PDB entry 4F61 | X-ray diffraction, 4.17 A resolution (low resolution: residue-level contacts below are approximate; hydrogen-bond / salt-bridge calls are withheld) | chains C and I of the 9 polymer chains in the assembly

Chain C:
Protein: Tubulin alpha chain
From: Ovis aries
UniProtKB: D0VWZ0 (D0VWZ0_SHEEP); numbering as in UniProt (aligned over 1-451)
Chain sequence (451 residues; numbered 1 to 451; the number before each row is that of its first residue):
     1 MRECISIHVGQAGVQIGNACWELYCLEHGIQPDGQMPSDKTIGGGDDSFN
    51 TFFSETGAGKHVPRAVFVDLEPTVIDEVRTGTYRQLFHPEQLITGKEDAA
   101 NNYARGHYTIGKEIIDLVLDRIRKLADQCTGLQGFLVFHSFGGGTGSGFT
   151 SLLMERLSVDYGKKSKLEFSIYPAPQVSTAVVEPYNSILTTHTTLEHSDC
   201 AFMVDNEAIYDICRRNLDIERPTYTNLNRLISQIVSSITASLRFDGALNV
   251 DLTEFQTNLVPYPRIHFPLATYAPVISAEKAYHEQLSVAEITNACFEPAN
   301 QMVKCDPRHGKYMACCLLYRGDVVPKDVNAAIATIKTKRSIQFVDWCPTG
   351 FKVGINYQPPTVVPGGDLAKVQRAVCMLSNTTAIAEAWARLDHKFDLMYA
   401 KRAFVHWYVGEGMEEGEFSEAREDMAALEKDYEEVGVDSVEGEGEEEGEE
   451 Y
Unresolved in the structure: 38-45, 440-451
Ion coordination: Mg2+: E71 (together with GTP)
Ligand contacts: GTP (guanosine-5'-triphosphate): G10, Q11, A12, Q15, I16, D69, E71, D98, A99, A100, N101, S140, G142, G143, G144, T145, G146, I171, P173, A174, V177, S178, T179, E183, N206, Y224, L227, N228, I231

Chain I:
Protein: Stathmin-like domain R4
From: Artificial gene
Chain sequence (240 residues; row label = number of the first residue in the row):
     4 ADMEVIELNKATSGQSWEVILKPPSFDGVPEFNASLPRRRDPSLEEIQKK
    54 LEAAEERRKYQEAELLKHLAEKREHEREVIQRAIEENNNWIKMAKEKLAQ
   104 KMESNKENREAHFAAMLERLQEKDKHAEEVRQRAIEENNNWIKMAKEKLA
   154 QKMESNKENRKYQEAELLKHLAEKREHEREVIQRAIEENNNWIKMAKEKL
   204 AQKMESNKENREAHFAAMLERLQEKDKHAEEVRKNKELKE
Unresolved in the structure: 37-42

How chain C and chain I interact:
Pairs across the interface (29; chain C residue first):
  H107(C) - K104(I)
  H107(C) - M105(I)
  Y108(C) - K104(I)
  Y108(C) - M105(I)
  Y108(C) - N108(I)
  T109(C) - R112(I)
  K112(C) - N108(I)
  L152(C) - M105(I)
  E155(C) - L101(I)
  E155(C) - K104(I)
  S158(C) - I94(I)
  V159(C) - I94(I)
  V159(C) - A97(I)
  G162(C) - N90(I)
  K163(C) - N90(I)
  K163(C) - W93(I)
  E196(C) - W93(I)
  E196(C) - K100(I)
  V409(C) - N111(I)
  G410(C) - R112(I)
  G410(C) - F116(I)
  E411(C) - N108(I)
  E411(C) - R112(I)
  G412(C) - N108(I)
  G412(C) - N111(I)
  G412(C) - R112(I)
  M413(C) - N108(I)
  E414(C) - S107(I)
  E414(C) - N111(I)
Also at the interface, not in a pair above, chain C (21 interface residues in all): Y103, R156, T193, H197
Also at the interface, not in a pair above, chain I (16 interface residues in all): K98, K109, H115

Summary:
The interface between chain C and chain I involves 21 residues on one side and 16 on the other. Ligands of
chain C: GTP.
Chain C is Tubulin alpha chain (Ovis aries) and chain I is Stathmin-like domain R4 (Artificial gene); the
structure, Tubulin:Stathmin-like domain complex, was determined by X-ray diffraction together with 4F6R from
the same study.
